Entry 2D1L (X-ray diffraction, 1.85 A resolution); this record covers chains A and B.

== Chain A (and B) ==
Molecule: Metastasis suppressor protein 1
From: Mus musculus
Notes: fragment: IMD domain (residues 1-250); chain B of this document is another copy of the same molecule, construct and numbering; everything in this record applies to it too
UniProtKB: Q8R1S4 (MTSS1_MOUSE); numbering as in UniProt (aligned over 1-250)
Amino-acid sequence (253 residues; each row starts with the number of its first residue; numbers below 1 keep their minus sign (Ala-2 is residue -2)):
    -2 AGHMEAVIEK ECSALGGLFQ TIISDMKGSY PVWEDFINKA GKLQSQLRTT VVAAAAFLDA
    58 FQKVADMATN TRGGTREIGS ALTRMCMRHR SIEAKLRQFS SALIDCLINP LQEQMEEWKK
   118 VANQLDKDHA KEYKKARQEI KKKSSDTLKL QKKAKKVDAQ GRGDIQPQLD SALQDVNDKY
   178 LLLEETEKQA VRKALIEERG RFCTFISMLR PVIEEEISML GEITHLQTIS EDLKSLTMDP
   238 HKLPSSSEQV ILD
Unresolved in the structure: 247-250 (chain B: 155-168, 243-250)
Construct notes: cloning artifact (-2 to 0); modified residue (1, 23, 64, 82, 84, 112, 139, 205, 216, 235)
Modified residues: Mse1, Mse23, Mse64, Mse82, Mse84, Mse112, Mse205, Mse216, Mse235 (selenomethionine; parent Met)
Reported in the primary citation:
  - conformationally variable residues (order/disorder transition): Asp155 to Ser168
  - self-association interface (contacts with another copy of this molecule); pairs are residue here / residue on that copy: Thr47-Thr47 (hydrogen bond), Arg69-Glu195 (salt bridge), His86-Glu213 (salt bridge), Thr234

== Chain A / chain B interface ==
Pairs across the interface (129):
  Thr18(A) with Arg69(B)
  Ile19(A) with Arg69(B)
  Asp22(A) with Arg69(B), salt bridge
  Ser26(A) with Mse64(B)
  Val29(A) with Lys60(B); Val61(B), hydrophobic; Mse64(B)
  Trp30(A) with Val61(B), hydrophobic; Mse64(B)
  Asp32(A) with Ala57(B); Lys60(B), salt bridge
  Phe33(A) with Phe54(B), hydrophobic; Ala57(B), hydrophobic; Phe58(B), hydrophobic; Val61(B), hydrophobic
  Lys36(A) with Phe54(B)
  Ala37(A) with Phe54(B), hydrophobic
  Leu40(A) with Thr47(B); Ala50(B), hydrophobic; Ala51(B); Phe54(B), hydrophobic
  Gln43(A) with Gln43(B), hydrogen bond; Thr46(B); Thr47(B), hydrogen bond
  Leu44(A) with Thr47(B)
  Thr46(A) with Gln43(B)
  Thr47(A) with Gln43(B), hydrogen bond; Leu44(B); Thr47(B), hydrogen bond
  Ala51(A) with Leu40(B)
  Ala53(A) with Lys36(B)
  Phe54(A) with Phe33(B), hydrophobic; Lys36(B); Ala37(B), hydrophobic; Leu40(B), hydrophobic
  Ala57(A) with Phe33(B), hydrophobic
  Phe58(A) with Phe33(B), hydrophobic; Leu206(B), hydrophobic
  Lys60(A) with Val29(B)
  Val61(A) with Val29(B), hydrophobic; Trp30(B), hydrophobic; Phe33(B), hydrophobic; Phe199(B); Phe202(B), hydrophobic
  Mse64(A) with Ser26(B); Val29(B), hydrophobic; Trp30(B)
  Ala65(A) with Phe199(B), hydrophobic
  Thr68(A) with Glu195(B)
  Arg69(A) with Thr18(B); Ile19(B); Asp22(B), salt bridge; Glu195(B), salt bridge
  Thr72(A) with Arg196(B); Phe199(B)
  Ile75(A) with Ile203(B), hydrophobic
  Leu79(A) with Leu206(B), hydrophobic
  Mse82(A) with Leu206(B); Ile210(B), hydrophobic
  His86(A) with Ile210(B); Glu213(B), salt bridge
  Ile89(A) with Glu213(B)
  Arg189(A) with Leu240(B)
  Leu192(A) with Arg69(B); Leu240(B), hydrophobic
  Ile193(A) with Pro237(B); His238(B); Lys239(B); Leu240(B), hydrophobic
  Glu195(A) with Thr68(B); Arg69(B), salt bridge
  Arg196(A) with Thr72(B); Leu233(B), hydrogen bond (side chain-backbone); Thr234(B); Mse235(B), hydrogen bond (side chain-backbone); Asp236(B), hydrogen bond (side chain-backbone); Pro237(B); Lys239(B), hydrogen bond (side chain-backbone); Pro241(B)
  Phe199(A) with Val61(B); Mse64(B), hydrophobic; Ala65(B), hydrophobic; Thr72(B)
  Cys200(A) with Thr234(B); Pro237(B), hydrophobic
  Phe202(A) with Val61(B), hydrophobic
  Ile203(A) with Ile75(B), hydrophobic; Leu230(B), hydrophobic; Thr234(B)
  Leu206(A) with Phe58(B), hydrophobic; Mse82(B)
  Arg207(A) with Ser227(B); Lys231(B)
  Ile210(A) with His86(B)
  Glu213(A) with His86(B), salt bridge; Ile89(B); Ile220(B); Leu223(B)
  Ile214(A) with Ile220(B), hydrophobic; Leu223(B), hydrophobic; Gln224(B)
  Mse216(A) with Ile220(B), hydrophobic
  Leu217(A) with Leu217(B); Ile220(B), hydrophobic; Thr221(B); Gln224(B)
  Ile220(A) with Leu217(B), hydrophobic; Gly218(B)
  Leu223(A) with Ile214(B), hydrophobic; Leu217(B), hydrophobic
  Gln224(A) with Ile214(B)
  Leu230(A) with Ile203(B), hydrophobic
  Lys231(A) with Arg207(B)
  Leu233(A) with Arg196(B), hydrogen bond (backbone-side chain)
  Thr234(A) with Arg196(B); Cys200(B); Ile203(B)
  Mse235(A) with Arg196(B), hydrogen bond (backbone-side chain)
  Asp236(A) with Arg196(B), hydrogen bond (backbone-side chain)
  Pro237(A) with Ile193(B); Arg196(B); Cys200(B), hydrophobic
  His238(A) with Ile193(B)
  Lys239(A) with Arg189(B); Arg196(B)
  Leu240(A) with Arg189(B); Leu192(B), hydrophobic; Ile193(B), hydrophobic
  Pro241(A) with Arg196(B)
Other interface residues (no listed pair), chain A (71 interface residues in all): Leu15, Lys39, Ala50, Gly197, Glu211, Glu219, Ser227, Ser244, Glu245
Other interface residues (no listed pair), chain B (68 interface residues in all): Leu15, Asp32, Lys39, Ala53, Leu79, Gly197

== In short ==
Chain A and chain B form an interface of 71 and 68 residues respectively, with 11 hydrogen bonds and 7 salt
bridges. Polar pairs include Asp22(A)-Arg69(B), Asp32(A)-Lys60(B) and Arg69(A)-Glu195(B). From the paper:
conformational variability at Asp155(A); a self-association interface involving Thr47(A), Arg69(A) and
His86(A) among others.
Both chains are Metastasis suppressor protein 1 (Mus musculus). Entry 2D1L (Structure of F-actin binding
domain IMD of MIM (Missing In Metastasis)) was determined by X-ray diffraction.
